7F82 - chain A; structure by X-ray diffraction, 1.30 A resolution.

== Chain A ==
Protein: Glucanase
Organism: Enterobacter sp. CJF-002
Notes: EC 3.2.1.-
Reference sequence: K0IUV6 (K0IUV6_9ENTR); residues 21-367 here = UniProt positions 21-367
Chain sequence (351 residues; row label = number of the first residue in the row):
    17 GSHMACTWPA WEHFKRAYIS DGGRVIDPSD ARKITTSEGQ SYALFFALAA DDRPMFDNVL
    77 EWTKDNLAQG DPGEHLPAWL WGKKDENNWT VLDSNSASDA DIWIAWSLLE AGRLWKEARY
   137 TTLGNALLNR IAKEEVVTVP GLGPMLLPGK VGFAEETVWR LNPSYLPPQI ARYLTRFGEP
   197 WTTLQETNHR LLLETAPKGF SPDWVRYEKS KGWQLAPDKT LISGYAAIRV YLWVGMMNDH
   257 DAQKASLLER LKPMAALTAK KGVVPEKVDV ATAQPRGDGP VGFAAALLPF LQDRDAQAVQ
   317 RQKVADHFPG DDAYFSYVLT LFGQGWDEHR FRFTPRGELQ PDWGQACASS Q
Disordered / not traced: 17-21, 360-367
Differences from the reference sequence: expression tag (17-20); engineered mutation Ala242 (Asp in K0IUV6)
Reported in the primary citation:
  - catalytic residues: Glu54
  - binding site for beta-D-glucopyranose: Arg40, Glu54, Trp78, Asp81, Trp97, Trp105, Asp115, Arg245
  - conformationally variable residues (side-chain flip): Arg245
  - contacts within the chain: Glu54-Arg245 (salt bridge), Glu54-Tyr330 (hydrogen bond)
  - conformationally variable residues (side-chain flip): Glu54 (proposed by the authors, not directly observed)

== In short ==
From the paper: the catalytic residue Glu54; a binding site for beta-D-glucopyranose at Arg40, Glu54 and Trp78
among others.
Chain A is Glucanase (Enterobacter sp. CJF-002); the structure, Structure of the bacterial cellulose synthase
subunit Z in complex with cellooligosaccharides from Enterobacter sp. CJF-002, was determined by X-ray
diffraction (same publication as 7F81).
